6ATH - chains A and B of the 3 polymer chains in the assembly; structure by X-ray diffraction, 1.82 A resolution.

== Chain A ==
Molecule: Cyclin-dependent kinase 2
Organism: Homo sapiens
Notes: EC 2.7.11.22
UniProt: P24941 (CDK2_HUMAN); residues 1-298 here = UniProt positions 1-298
Sequence (300 residues; row label = number of the first residue in the row; numbers below 1 keep their minus sign (Gly-1 is residue -1)):
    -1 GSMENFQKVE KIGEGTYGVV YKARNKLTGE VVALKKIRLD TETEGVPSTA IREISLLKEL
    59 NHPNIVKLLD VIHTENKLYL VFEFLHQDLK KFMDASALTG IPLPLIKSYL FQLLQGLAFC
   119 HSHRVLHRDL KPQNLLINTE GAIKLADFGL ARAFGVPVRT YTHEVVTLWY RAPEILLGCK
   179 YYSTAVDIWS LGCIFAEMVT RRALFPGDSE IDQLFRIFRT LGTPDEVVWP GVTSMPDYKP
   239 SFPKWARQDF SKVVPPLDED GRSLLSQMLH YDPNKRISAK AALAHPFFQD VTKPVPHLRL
Disordered / not traced: -1 to 16, 38-41
Sequence notes: expression tag (-1 to 0)
Modified positions: Thr160 (phosphothreonine; TPO)
Swiss-Prot annotation at these positions:
  - active site: Asp127 (Proton acceptor)
  - binding site (ATP): Ile10 to Val18, Lys33, Glu81 to Leu83, Asp86, Lys129 to Asn132, Asp145
  - binding site (Mg(2+)): Asn132, Asp145
  - site (CDK7 binding): Lys9, Lys88, Lys89, Leu166
  - modified residue: Met1 (N-acetylmethionine), Lys6 (N6-acetyllysine), Thr14 (Phosphothreonine), Tyr15 (Phosphotyrosine), Tyr19 (Phosphotyrosine), Thr160 (Phosphothreonine)

== Chain B ==
Molecule: Cyclin-A2
Organism: Homo sapiens
UniProt: P20248 (CCNA2_HUMAN); residues 173-432 here = UniProt positions 173-432
Sequence (263 residues; numbered 170 to 432; the number before each row is that of its first residue):
   170 GSMNEVPDYH EDIHTYLREM EVKCKPKVGY MKKQPDITNS MRAILVDWLV EVGEEYKLQN
   230 ETLHLAVNYI DRFLSSMSVL RGKLQLVGTA AMLLASKFEE IYPPEVAEFV YITDDTYTKK
   290 QVLRMEHLVL KVLTFDLAAP TVNQFLTQYF LHQQPANCKV ESLAMFLGEL SLIDADPYLK
   350 YLPSVIAGAA FHLALYTVTG QSWPESLIRK TGYTLESLKP CLMDLHQTYL KAPQHAQQSI
   410 REKYKNSKYH GVSLLNPPET LNL
Disordered / not traced: 170-172
Sequence notes: expression tag (170-172)

== How chain A and chain B interact ==
Residue-residue contacts - 65 pairs, chain A then chain B:
  Glu42(A) - Lys266(B)  hydrogen bond (backbone-side chain)
  Glu42(A) - Glu274(B)
  Glu42(A) - Val275(B)  hydrogen bond (side chain-backbone)
  Glu42(A) - Leu292(B)
  Gly43(A) - Lys266(B)
  Gly43(A) - Leu292(B)
  Gly43(A) - Glu295(B)
  Val44(A) - Lys266(B)  hydrogen bond (backbone-side chain)
  Val44(A) - Glu295(B)  hydrogen bond (backbone-side chain)
  Val44(A) - Leu299(B)  hydrophobic
  Ser46(A) - Lys266(B)
  Ile49(A) - Leu263(B)  hydrophobic
  Ile49(A) - Leu299(B)  hydrophobic
  Ile49(A) - Phe304(B)  hydrophobic
  Ile49(A) - Leu306(B)  hydrophobic
  Arg50(A) - Lys266(B)
  Arg50(A) - Phe267(B)  hydrogen bond (side chain-backbone)
  Arg50(A) - Glu269(B)  hydrogen bond (side chain-backbone)
  Ile52(A) - Phe304(B)  hydrophobic
  Ser53(A) - Phe267(B)
  Ser53(A) - Phe304(B)
  Ser53(A) - Leu306(B)
  Lys56(A) - Thr303(B)
  Lys56(A) - Phe304(B)
  Lys56(A) - Asp305(B)  salt bridge
  Glu57(A) - Tyr185(B)  hydrogen bond
  Glu57(A) - Ala307(B)
  His71(A) - His296(B)  hydrogen bond
  His71(A) - Phe304(B)
  Thr72(A) - His296(B)
  Ala116(A) - Tyr178(B)
  His119(A) - Tyr178(B)
  His119(A) - Ile182(B)
  Ser120(A) - Tyr178(B)
  Ser120(A) - Asp181(B)  hydrogen bond
  Ser120(A) - Ile182(B)
  His121(A) - Tyr185(B)
  Arg122(A) - Ile182(B)
  Arg122(A) - Tyr185(B)
  Arg122(A) - Ala307(B)  hydrogen bond (side chain-backbone)
  Arg150(A) - Glu268(B)  salt bridge
  Ala151(A) - Phe267(B)  hydrophobic
  Phe152(A) - Ile182(B)  hydrophobic
  Val154(A) - His179(B)
  Val154(A) - Ile182(B)  hydrophobic
  Val154(A) - Thr316(B)  hydrogen bond (backbone-side chain)
  Val154(A) - Gln317(B)  hydrogen bond (backbone-backbone)
  Pro155(A) - Asn173(B)
  Pro155(A) - Thr316(B)
  Val156(A) - Asn173(B)  hydrogen bond (backbone-backbone)
  Arg157(A) - Gln228(B)  hydrogen bond
  Arg157(A) - Glu268(B)  salt bridge
  Thr158(A) - Ile270(B)
  Tyr159(A) - Ile270(B)
  Thr160(A) - Glu269(B)
  Thr160(A) - Ile270(B)
  His161(A) - Tyr271(B)
  Tyr179(A) - Asn173(B)
  Thr182(A) - Val175(B)
  Ser276(A) - Asp177(B)
  Ser276(A) - Tyr178(B)
  Ala277(A) - Tyr178(B)  hydrogen bond (backbone-side chain)
  Lys278(A) - Asp177(B)  hydrogen bond (side chain-backbone)
  Lys278(A) - Tyr178(B)  hydrogen bond (backbone-side chain)
  Lys278(A) - Asp181(B)  salt bridge
Interface residues without a listed pair, chain A (39 interface residues in all): Ala48, Leu54, Val69, Leu76, Ser181, Asn272
Interface residues without a listed pair, chain B (35 interface residues in all): Glu174, Leu186, Met189, Glu230, Lys300, Leu320

== Overview ==
The interface between chain A and chain B involves 39 residues on one side and 35 on the other; the contacts
include 17 hydrogen bonds and 4 salt bridges. Polar pairs include Lys56(A)-Asp305(B), Arg150(A)-Glu268(B) and
Arg157(A)-Glu268(B).
Here chain A is Cyclin-dependent kinase 2 and chain B is Cyclin-A2, both from Homo sapiens. Entry 6ATH
(Cdk2/cyclin A/p27-KID-deltaC) was determined by X-ray diffraction.
